PDB entry 5NB5 | X-ray diffraction, 3.00 A resolution | chains L and H

== Chain L ==
Name: design of antibodies
From: synthetic construct
Chain sequence (218 residues; row label = number of the first residue in the row):
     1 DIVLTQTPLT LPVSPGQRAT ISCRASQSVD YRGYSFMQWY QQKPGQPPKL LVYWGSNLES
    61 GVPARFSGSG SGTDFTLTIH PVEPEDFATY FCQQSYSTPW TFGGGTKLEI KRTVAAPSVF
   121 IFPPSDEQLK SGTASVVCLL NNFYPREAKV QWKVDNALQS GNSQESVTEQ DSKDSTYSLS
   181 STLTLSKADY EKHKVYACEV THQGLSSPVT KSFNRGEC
Disulfides: C23-C92, C138-C198

== Chain H ==
Name: design of antibodies
From: synthetic construct
Chain sequence (221 residues; numbered 1 to 221; the number before each row is that of its first residue):
     1 QVQLQETGGG LVQPGASMKL SCKASGFTFT RSGMYWVRQR PGQGLEWVAW ISPNGGSTDY
    61 NDKVKGRATI TRDTSSNTAY LQMSSLTSED TAVYYCARGW GGMRYWGQGT TVTVSSASTK
   121 GPSVFPLAPS SKSTSGGTAA LGCLVKDYFP EPVTVSWNSG ALTSGVHTFP AVLQSSGLYS
   181 LSSVVTVPSS SLGTQTYICN VNHKPSNTKV DKRVEPKSCD K
Unresolved in the structure: 133-135, 218-221
Disulfides: C22-C96, C143-C199

== How chain L and chain H interact ==
Pairs across the interface (65; chain L residue first):
  Q38(L) - G101(H)
  Q38(L) - G102(H)
  Y40(L) - G102(H)
  Y40(L) - M103(H)  hydrogen bond (side chain-backbone)
  Q42(L) - Q39(H)  hydrogen bond
  Q42(L) - Y95(H)
  Q46(L) - Y95(H)  hydrogen bond (backbone-side chain)
  P47(L) - Y95(H)  hydrophobic
  P47(L) - W106(H)  hydrophobic
  P47(L) - G107(H)
  P47(L) - Q108(H)
  P48(L) - L45(H)  hydrophobic
  P48(L) - W106(H)  hydrogen bond (backbone-side chain)
  L50(L) - M103(H)
  L50(L) - R104(H)
  W54(L) - W100(H)  hydrophobic
  W54(L) - G101(H)  hydrogen bond (side chain-backbone)
  E59(L) - R104(H)  salt bridge
  F91(L) - G44(H)
  F91(L) - L45(H)  hydrophobic
  Q93(L) - M103(H)
  S95(L) - G101(H)
  T98(L) - D59(H)
  P99(L) - W47(H)  hydrophobic
  W100(L) - Y35(H)
  W100(L) - W47(H)
  W100(L) - W50(H)
  F102(L) - V37(H)  hydrophobic
  F102(L) - L45(H)
  F102(L) - W47(H)
  F102(L) - M103(H)  hydrophobic
  F120(L) - A140(H)  hydrophobic
  F122(L) - L127(H)
  F122(L) - A128(H)
  F122(L) - A140(H)
  S125(L) - F125(H)
  S125(L) - P126(H)
  E127(L) - V124(H)
  E127(L) - F125(H)
  E127(L) - K212(H)  salt bridge
  Q128(L) - F125(H)
  Q128(L) - K146(H)
  S135(L) - L144(H)
  S135(L) - K146(H)
  V137(L) - L127(H)  hydrophobic
  L139(L) - F169(H)  hydrophobic
  L139(L) - V184(H)  hydrophobic
  N141(L) - H167(H)  hydrogen bond
  N141(L) - T186(H)
  N142(L) - H167(H)  hydrogen bond
  Q164(L) - V172(H)
  Q164(L) - L173(H)  hydrogen bond (side chain-backbone)
  Q164(L) - Q174(H)
  S166(L) - F169(H)
  S166(L) - P170(H)  hydrogen bond (side chain-backbone)
  S166(L) - V172(H)
  V167(L) - P170(H)
  T168(L) - H167(H)
  T168(L) - F169(H)
  S178(L) - H167(H)  hydrogen bond
  S178(L) - F169(H)
  L179(L) - F169(H)
  S180(L) - F169(H)
  T184(L) - K146(H)
  C218(L) - K217(H)
Also at the interface, not in a pair above, chain L (38 interface residues in all): Y53, D171, T182
Also at the interface, not in a pair above, chain H (42 interface residues in all): E46, P129, S131, T138, L141, T168, S182

== Summary ==
Chain L and chain H form an interface of 38 and 42 residues respectively; the contacts include 10 hydrogen
bonds and 2 salt bridges. Among the polar pairs are E59(L)-R104(H), E127(L)-K212(H) and Y40(L)-M103(H).
Here chain L is design of antibodies and chain H is design of antibodies, both from synthetic construct. Entry
5NB5 (Principles for computational design of antibodies) was determined by X-ray diffraction, deposited
together with 5NBI.
